Entry 7V35 (electron microscopy, 3.40 A resolution); this record covers chains A and R of the 6 polymer chains in the assembly.

== Chain A ==
Molecule: Guanine nucleotide-binding protein G(s) subunit alpha isoforms short
From: Homo sapiens
UniProtKB: P63092 (GNAS2_HUMAN); residues 1-394 here = UniProt positions 1-394
Amino-acid sequence (394 residues; each row starts with the number of its first residue):
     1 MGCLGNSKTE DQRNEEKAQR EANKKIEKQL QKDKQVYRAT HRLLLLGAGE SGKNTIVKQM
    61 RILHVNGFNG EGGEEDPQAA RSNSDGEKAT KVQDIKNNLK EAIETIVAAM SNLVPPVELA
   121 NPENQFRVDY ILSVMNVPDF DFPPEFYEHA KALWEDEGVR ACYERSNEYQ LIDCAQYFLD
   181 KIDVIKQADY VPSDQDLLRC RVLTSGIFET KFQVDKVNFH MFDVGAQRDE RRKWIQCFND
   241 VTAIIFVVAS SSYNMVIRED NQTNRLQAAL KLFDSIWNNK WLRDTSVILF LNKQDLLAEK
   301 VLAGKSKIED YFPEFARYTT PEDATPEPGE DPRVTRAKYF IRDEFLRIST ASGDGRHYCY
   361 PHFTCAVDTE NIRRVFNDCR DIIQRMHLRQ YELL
Not modelled in the structure: 1-10, 49-206, 252-263, 299-305
Sequence notes: engineered mutation Asn54 (Ser in P63092), Ala226 (Gly in P63092), Ala268 (Glu in P63092), Lys271 (Asn in P63092), Asp274 (Lys in P63092), Lys280 (Arg in P63092), Asp284 (Thr in P63092), Thr285 (Ile in P63092)

== Chain R ==
Molecule: Glucagon receptor
From: Homo sapiens
UniProtKB: P47871 (GLR_HUMAN); residue numbers follow UniProt; this construct covers 27-432
Amino-acid sequence (406 residues; numbered 27 to 432; the number before each row is that of its first residue):
    27 QVMDFLFEKW KLYGDQCHHN LSLLPPPTEL VCNRTFDKYS CWPDTPANTT ANISCPWYLP
    87 WHHKVQHRFV FKRCGPDGQW VRGPRGQPWR DASQCQMDGE EIEVQKEVAK MYSSFQVMYT
   147 VGYSLSLGAL LLALAILGGL SKLHCTRNAI HANLFASFVL KASSVLVIDG LLRTRYSQKI
   207 GDDLSVSTWL SDGAVAGCRV AAVFMQYGIV ANYCWLLVEG LYLHNLLGLA TLPERSFFSL
   267 YLGIGWGAPM LFVVPWAVVK CLFENVQCWT SNDNMGFWWI LRFPVFLAIL INFFIFVRIV
   327 QLLVAKLRAR QMHHTDYKFR LAKSTLTLIP LLGVHEVVFA FVTDEHAQGT LRSAKLFFDL
   387 FLSSFQGLLV AVLYCFLNKE VQSELRRRWH RWRLGKVLWE ERNTSN
Not modelled in the structure: 101-103, 422-432
Disulfide bonds: Cys43-Cys67, Cys58-Cys100, Cys81-Cys121, Cys224-Cys294
Residues lining bound ligands: N-hexadecanoyl-L-glutamic acid (D6M): Ala135, Tyr138, Ser139, Gln142, Val143, Thr146, Leu192, Val193, Gly196, Arg199
Reported in the primary citation:
  - binding site for N-hexadecanoyl-L-glutamic acid: Ser139, Gln142, Val143, Thr146, Leu192, Val193, Arg199
  - mutagenesis - Q142A/D195A/R199A (93-fold): decreased signaling in response to peptide 20
  - conformationally variable residues (helix shift): Lys344, Leu377

== Interface between chain A and chain R ==
Residue-residue contacts - 34 pairs, chain A then chain R:
  Gln35(A) - Glu260(R)
  Arg38(A) - Pro259(R)  hydrogen bond (side chain-backbone)
  Arg38(A) - Glu260(R)  hydrogen bond (side chain-backbone)
  His41(A) - Thr257(R)
  Val217(A) - Thr257(R)
  Leu346(A) - Arg336(R)
  Ser349(A) - Arg336(R)  hydrogen bond
  Tyr358(A) - Arg336(R)
  Tyr358(A) - Gln337(R)  hydrogen bond
  Cys359(A) - Arg336(R)  hydrogen bond (backbone-side chain)
  Phe376(A) - Ala256(R)  hydrophobic
  Arg380(A) - Ala256(R)
  Asp381(A) - Lys332(R)  salt bridge
  Ile383(A) - Ala256(R)
  Ile383(A) - Leu258(R)  hydrophobic
  Gln384(A) - Leu328(R)
  Gln384(A) - Lys332(R)  hydrogen bond
  Arg385(A) - Lys332(R)  hydrogen bond (side chain-backbone)
  Arg385(A) - Arg336(R)
  His387(A) - Leu252(R)
  Leu388(A) - Leu253(R)  hydrophobic
  Leu388(A) - Leu329(R)  hydrophobic
  Arg389(A) - Lys405(R)
  Tyr391(A) - His177(R)
  Tyr391(A) - Tyr248(R)
  Tyr391(A) - Leu249(R)  hydrophobic
  Tyr391(A) - Leu252(R)  hydrophobic
  Glu392(A) - Asn404(R)
  Glu392(A) - Lys405(R)  salt bridge
  Leu393(A) - Leu329(R)
  Leu393(A) - Thr353(R)
  Leu393(A) - Leu354(R)  hydrophobic
  Leu394(A) - Leu333(R)  hydrophobic
  Leu394(A) - Arg346(R)  hydrogen bond (backbone-side chain)
Interface residues without a listed pair, chain A (25 interface residues in all): Lys34, Ala39, Thr350, Gln390
Interface residues without a listed pair, chain R (27 interface residues in all): Arg173, Glu245, Arg261, Ser350, Tyr400, Glu406

== Overview ==
25 residues of chain A and 27 residues of chain R are in contact, with 8 hydrogen bonds and 2 salt bridges.
Among the polar pairs are Asp381(A)-Lys332(R), Glu392(A)-Lys405(R) and Arg38(A)-Pro259(R). The paper reports a
binding site for N-hexadecanoyl-L-glutamic acid at Ser139(R), Gln142(R) and Val143(R) among others;
Q142A/D195A/R199A of chain R reduce signaling in response to peptide 20.
Here chain A is Guanine nucleotide-binding protein G(s) subunit alpha isoforms short and chain R is Glucagon
receptor, both from Homo sapiens. Entry 7V35 (Cryo-EM structure of the GIPR/GLP-1R/GCGR triagonist peptide
20-bound human GCGR-Gs complex) was determined by electron microscopy together with 7FIM, 7FIN, 7FIY, 7VAB,
7VBH and 7VBI from the same study.
